Entry 2VAM (X-ray diffraction, 2.50 A resolution); this record covers chain A.

# Chain A
Protein: Cell division protein ftsz
Organism: Bacillus subtilis
Reference sequence: P17865 (FTSZ_BACSU); residues 1-382 here = UniProt positions 1-382
Amino-acid sequence (382 residues; numbered 1 to 382; the number before each row is that of its first residue):
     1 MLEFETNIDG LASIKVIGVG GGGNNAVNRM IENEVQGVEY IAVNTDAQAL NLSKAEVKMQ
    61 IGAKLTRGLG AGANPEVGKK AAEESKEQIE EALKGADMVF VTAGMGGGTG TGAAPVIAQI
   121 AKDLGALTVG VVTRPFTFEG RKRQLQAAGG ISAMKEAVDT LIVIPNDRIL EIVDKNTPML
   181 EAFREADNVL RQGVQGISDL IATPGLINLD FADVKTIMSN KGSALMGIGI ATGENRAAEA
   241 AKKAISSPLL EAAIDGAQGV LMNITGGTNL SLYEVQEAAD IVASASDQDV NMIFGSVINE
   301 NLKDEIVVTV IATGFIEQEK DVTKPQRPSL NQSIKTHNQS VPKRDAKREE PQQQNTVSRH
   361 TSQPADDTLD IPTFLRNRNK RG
Not modelled in the structure: 1-11, 316-382
Swiss-Prot annotation at these positions:
  - binding site (GTP): Gly21 to Asn25, Gly108 to Gly110, Glu139, Arg143, Asp187
  - mutagenesis: Asp280 (D280R: Disrupts interaction with MciZ)

# Summary
UniProt lists 11 GTP-binding residues and one mutagenesis site.
Chain A is Cell division protein ftsz (Bacillus subtilis); the structure, FtsZ B. subtilis, was determined by
X-ray diffraction together with 2R6R, 2VAP and 2VAW from the same study.
